PDB entry 8P2L | electron microscopy, 2.68 A resolution | chains A and B of the 16 polymer chains in the assembly

Chain A (and B):
Protein: NAD(+) hydrolase SARM1, NAD(+) hydrolase tir-1
Source organism: Homo sapiens
Notes: EC 3.2.2.6, 3.2.2.-; chain B of this document is another copy of the same molecule, construct and numbering; everything in this record applies to it too
Reference sequence: chimeric construct of Q6SZW1, Q86DA5: residues 26-562 from Q6SZW1 (SARM1_HUMAN) positions 26-562 (same numbers); residues 563-726 from Q86DA5 positions 125-288 (UniProt number = residue number - 438)
Sequence (728 residues; numbered -1 to 726; the number before each row is that of its first residue; numbers below 1 keep their minus sign (Met-1 is residue -1)):
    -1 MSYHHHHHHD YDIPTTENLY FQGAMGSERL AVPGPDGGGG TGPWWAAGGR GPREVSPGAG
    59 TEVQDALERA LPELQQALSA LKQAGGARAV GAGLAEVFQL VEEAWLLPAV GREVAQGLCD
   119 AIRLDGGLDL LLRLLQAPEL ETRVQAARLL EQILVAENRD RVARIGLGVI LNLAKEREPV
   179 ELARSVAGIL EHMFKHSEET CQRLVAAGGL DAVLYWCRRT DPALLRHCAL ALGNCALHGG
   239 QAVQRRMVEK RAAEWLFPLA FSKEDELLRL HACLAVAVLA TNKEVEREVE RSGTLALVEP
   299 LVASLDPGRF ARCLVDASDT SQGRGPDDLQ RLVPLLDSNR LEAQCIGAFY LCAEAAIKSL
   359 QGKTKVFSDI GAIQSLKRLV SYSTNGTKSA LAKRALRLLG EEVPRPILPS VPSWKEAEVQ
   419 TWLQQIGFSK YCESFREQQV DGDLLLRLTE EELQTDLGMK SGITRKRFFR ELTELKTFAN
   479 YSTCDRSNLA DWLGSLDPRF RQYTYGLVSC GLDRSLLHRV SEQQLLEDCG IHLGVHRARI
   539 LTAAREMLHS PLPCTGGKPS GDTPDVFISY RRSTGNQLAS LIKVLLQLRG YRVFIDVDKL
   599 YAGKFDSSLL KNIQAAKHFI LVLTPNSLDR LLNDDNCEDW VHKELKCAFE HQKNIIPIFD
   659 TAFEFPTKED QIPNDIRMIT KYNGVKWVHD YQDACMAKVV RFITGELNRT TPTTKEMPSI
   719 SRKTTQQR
Not modelled in the structure: -1 to 55, 552-726
Differences from the reference sequence: initiating methionine (-1); expression tag (0-25)
Residues lining bound ligands: NAD (nicotinamide-adenine-dinucleotide): Trp103, Arg110, Gln114, Leu148, Glu149, Gln150, Ile151, Leu152, Val153, Arg157, His190, Lys193, Gly321, Arg322, Gly323, Asp326

How chain A and chain B interact:
Contacting residue pairs - 52 pairs, chain A then chain B:
  Glu197(A) with Asn383(B), hydrogen bond; Gly384(B), hydrogen bond (side chain-backbone)
  Gln239(A) with Asn478(B); Tyr479(B), hydrogen bond (side chain-backbone); Ser480(B), hydrogen bond (side chain-backbone)
  Arg243(A) with Asn486(B); Asp489(B), salt bridge
  Asn280(A) with Ser480(B)
  Lys281(A) with Ser480(B), hydrogen bond (backbone-backbone); Thr481(B); Arg484(B), hydrogen bond (backbone-side chain)
  Glu282(A) with Arg484(B); Asn486(B)
  Glu284(A) with Arg484(B), salt bridge
  Arg285(A) with Arg484(B)
  Gln328(A) with Glu416(B)
  Arg329(A) with Leu406(B)
  Asp335(A) with Lys413(B), salt bridge
  Asp367(A) with Ala415(B)
  Ile368(A) with Lys413(B)
  Ser459(A) with Gln436(B), hydrogen bond; Asp454(B)
  Gly460(A) with Asp454(B), hydrogen bond (backbone-side chain)
  Ile461(A) with Gln436(B); Val438(B), hydrophobic; Leu446(B), hydrophobic; Glu450(B); Asp454(B), hydrogen bond (backbone-side chain); Leu455(B), hydrophobic
  Thr462(A) with Gln436(B)
  Lys464(A) with Leu442(B); Arg445(B); Glu450(B), salt bridge
  Arg465(A) with Gln436(B); Gln437(B), hydrogen bond; Leu442(B)
  Arg468(A) with Asp439(B), salt bridge; Asp441(B), salt bridge; Leu442(B)
  Arg497(A) with Val506(B), hydrogen bond (side chain-backbone); Ser507(B); Gly509(B)
  Leu531(A) with Asp526(B)
  Gly532(A) with Gln522(B); Asp526(B), hydrogen bond (backbone-side chain)
  Val533(A) with Leu510(B), hydrophobic; Gln522(B); Asp526(B), hydrogen bond (backbone-side chain)
  His534(A) with Cys508(B), hydrogen bond (side chain-backbone)
  Ala536(A) with Gln522(B)
  Arg537(A) with Gly509(B); Leu514(B)
Other interface residues (no listed pair), chain A (38 interface residues in all): Arg162, Glu196, Gly238, Gln242, Thr279, Val331, Pro332, Gly369, Lys458, Asp495, Thr540
Other interface residues (no listed pair), chain B (39 interface residues in all): Thr382, Ala388, Pro407, Ser411, Cys482, Asp483, Arg517

In short:
38 residues of chain A and 39 residues of chain B are in contact, with 14 hydrogen bonds and 6 salt bridges.
Polar pairs include Arg243(A)-Asp489(B), Glu284(A)-Arg484(B) and Asp335(A)-Lys413(B). Chain A binds NAD.
Chain A and chain B are both NAD(+) hydrolase SARM1, NAD(+) hydrolase tir-1 (Homo sapiens); the structure, A
CHIMERA construct containing human SARM1 ARM and SAM domains and C. elegans TIR domain, was determined by
electron microscopy, deposited together with 8P2M.
